Entry 7QBR (X-ray diffraction, 2.13 A resolution); this record covers chain A.

[Chain A]
Molecule: Cholinesterase
From: Homo sapiens
Notes: EC 3.1.1.8
Reference sequence: P06276 (CHLE_HUMAN); residues 1-529 here correspond to UniProt positions 29-557 (UniProt number = residue number + 28)
Sequence (529 residues; row label = number of the first residue in the row):
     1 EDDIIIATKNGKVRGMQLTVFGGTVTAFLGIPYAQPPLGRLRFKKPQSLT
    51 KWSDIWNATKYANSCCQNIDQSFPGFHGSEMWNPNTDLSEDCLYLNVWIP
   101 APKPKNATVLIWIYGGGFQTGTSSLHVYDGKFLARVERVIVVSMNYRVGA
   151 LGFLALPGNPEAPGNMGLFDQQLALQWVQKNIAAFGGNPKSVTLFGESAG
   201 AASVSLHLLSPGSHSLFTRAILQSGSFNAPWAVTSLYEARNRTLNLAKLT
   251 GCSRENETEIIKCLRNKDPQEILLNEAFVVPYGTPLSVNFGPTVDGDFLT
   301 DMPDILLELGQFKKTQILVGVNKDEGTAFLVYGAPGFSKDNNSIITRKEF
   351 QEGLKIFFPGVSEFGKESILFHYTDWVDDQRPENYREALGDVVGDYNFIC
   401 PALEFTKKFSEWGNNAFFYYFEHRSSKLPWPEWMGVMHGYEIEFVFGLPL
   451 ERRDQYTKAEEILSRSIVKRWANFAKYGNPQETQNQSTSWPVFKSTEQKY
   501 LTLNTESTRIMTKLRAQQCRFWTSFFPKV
Not modelled in the structure: 1-2
Sequence notes: engineered mutation Q17 (Asn45 in P06276), Q455 (Asn483 in P06276), Q481 (Asn509 in P06276), Q486 (Asn514 in P06276)
UniProt features mapped onto this chain:
  - active site: S198 (Acyl-ester intermediate), E325 (Charge relay system), H438 (Charge relay system)
  - binding site (tacrine): W82, H438
  - binding site (substrate): G116, G117
  - modified residue: S198 (Phosphoserine)
  - glycosylation (N-linked (GlcNAc...) asparagine): N57 (complex), N106 (complex), N241 (complex), N256 (complex), N341 (complex), N485
Disulfides: C65-C92, C252-C263, C400-C519
Covalently attached groups: N-acetylglucosamine (NAG) linked to N57, N256, N341, N485; glycan linked to N106, N241
Small-molecule neighbours:
  - AI6 (N-tert-butyl-1-[8-[3-(4-prop-2-ynylpiperazin-1-yl)propoxy]quinolin-2-yl]methanimine oxide): D70, W82, G115, G116, G117, Q119, T120, Y128, E197, S198, P285, L286, S287, V288, F329, Y332, F398, H438, G439
  - N-acetyl-alpha-neuraminic acid (SIA): K60, N63, D87
What the authors report for this chain:
  - binding site for AI6: W82, F329, Y332
  - catalytic residues: S198, H438 (citing earlier work)

[Summary]
Chain A binds compound AI6 and N-acetyl-alpha-neuraminic acid. Covalently linked N-acetylglucosamine: at N57,
N256, N341 and N485. Curated annotation (UniProt) lists 3 active-site residues, tacrine-binding residues W82
and H438 and substrate-binding residues G116 and G117. The paper reports catalytic residues S198 and H438; a
binding site for AI6 at W82, F329 and Y332.
Chain A is Cholinesterase (Homo sapiens); the structure, Human butyrylcholinesterase in complex with
(Z)-N-tert-butyl-1-(8-(3-(4-(prop-2-yn-1-yl)piperazin-1-yl)propoxy)quinolin-2-yl)methanimine oxide, was
determined by X-ray diffraction, deposited together with 7ZPB.
